Entry 3L24 (X-ray diffraction, 2.30 A resolution); this record covers chain A.

# Chain A
Name: Xaa-Pro dipeptidase
Source organism: Alteromonas sp
Notes: EC 3.4.13.9, 3.1.8.2, 3.1.8.1
UniProt: Q44238 (PEPQ_ALTSX); residue numbers follow UniProt; this construct covers 1-517
Chain sequence (517 residues; row label = number of the first residue in the row):
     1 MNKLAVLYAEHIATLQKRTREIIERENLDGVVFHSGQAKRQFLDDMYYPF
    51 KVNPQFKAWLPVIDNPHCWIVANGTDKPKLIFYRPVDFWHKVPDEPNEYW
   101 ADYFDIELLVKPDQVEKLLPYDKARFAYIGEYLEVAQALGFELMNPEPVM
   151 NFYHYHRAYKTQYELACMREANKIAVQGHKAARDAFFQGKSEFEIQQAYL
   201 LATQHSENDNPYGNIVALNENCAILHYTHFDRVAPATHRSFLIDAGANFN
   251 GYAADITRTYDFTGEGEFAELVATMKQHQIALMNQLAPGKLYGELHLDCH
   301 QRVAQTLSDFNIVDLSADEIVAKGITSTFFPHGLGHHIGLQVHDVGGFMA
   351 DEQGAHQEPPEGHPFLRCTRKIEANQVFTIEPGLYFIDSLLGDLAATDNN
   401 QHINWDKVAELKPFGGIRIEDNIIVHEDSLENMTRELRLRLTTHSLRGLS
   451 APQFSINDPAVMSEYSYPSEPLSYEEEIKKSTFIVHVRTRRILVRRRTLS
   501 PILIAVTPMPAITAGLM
Disordered / not traced: 351-365, 441-517
Metal / ion sites: Mn2+ site 1: Asp-105, Glu-107; Mn2+ site 2: Asp-244, Asp-255, Glu-420 (together with glycolic acid); Mn2+ site 3: Asp-255, His-336, Glu-381, Glu-420 (together with glycolic acid)
Ligand contacts: glycolic acid (GOA): Tyr-212, Asp-244, Asp-255, His-336, Val-342, His-343, Glu-381, Arg-418, Glu-420
UniProt features mapped onto this chain:
  - binding site (Mn(2+)): Asp-244, Asp-255, His-336, Glu-381, Glu-420
From the paper describing this entry:
  - Mn2+ coordination: Asp-244, Asp-255, His-336, Glu-381, Glu-420
  - binding site for glycolic acid: Tyr-212, His-343, Glu-381
  - contacts within the chain: Tyr-212/Asp-244 (hydrogen bond), Tyr-212/Asp-255 (hydrogen bond)
  - catalytic residues: His-332, His-343, Glu-381 (proposed by the authors, not directly observed)

# In short
Bound to chain A: glycolic acid. The Mn2+ site 1 is built by Asp-105 and Glu-107. Asp-244, Asp-255 and Glu-420
coordinate Mn2+ site 2. UniProt lists 5 Mn2+-binding residues. The paper reports catalytic residues His-332,
His-343 and Glu-381; a binding site for glycolic acid at Tyr-212, His-343 and Glu-381.
Chain A is Xaa-Pro dipeptidase (Alteromonas sp); the structure, Crystal Structure of the Nerve Agent Degrading
Organophosphate Anhydrolase/Prolidase in Complex with Inhibitors, was determined by X-ray diffraction together
with 3L7G from the same study.
